1F38 - chains B and D of the 4 polymer chains in the assembly; structure by X-ray diffraction, 2.40 A resolution.

Chain B:
Molecule: Precorrin-8W decarboxylase
From: Methanothermobacter thermautotrophicus
UniProt: O26249 (CBIT_METTH); residues 2101-2292 here correspond to UniProt positions 1-192 (UniProt number = residue number - 2100)
Amino-acid sequence (192 residues; row label = number of the first residue in the row):
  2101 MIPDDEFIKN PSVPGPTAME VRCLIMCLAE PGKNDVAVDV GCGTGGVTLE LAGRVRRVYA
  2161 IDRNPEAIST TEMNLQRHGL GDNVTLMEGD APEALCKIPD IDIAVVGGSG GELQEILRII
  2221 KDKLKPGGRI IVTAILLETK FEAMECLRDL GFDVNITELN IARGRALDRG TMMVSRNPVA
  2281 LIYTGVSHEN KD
Not modelled in the structure: 2287-2292
Construct notes: modified residue (2101, 2119, 2126, 2173, 2187, 2244, 2272-2273)
Modified positions: Mse2101, Mse2119, Mse2126, Mse2173, Mse2187, Mse2244, Mse2272, Mse2273 (selenomethionine; parent Met)
UniProt features mapped onto this chain:
  - binding site (S-adenosyl-L-methionine): Thr2117, Gly2141 to Gly2145, Asp2162, Ala2191

Chain D:
Molecule: Precorrin-8W decarboxylase
From: Methanothermobacter thermautotrophicus
UniProt: O26249 (CBIT_METTH); residues 4101-4292 here correspond to UniProt positions 1-192 (UniProt number = residue number - 4100)
Amino-acid sequence (192 residues; each row starts with the number of its first residue):
  4101 MIPDDEFIKN PSVPGPTAME VRCLIMCLAE PGKNDVAVDV GCGTGGVTLE LAGRVRRVYA
  4161 IDRNPEAIST TEMNLQRHGL GDNVTLMEGD APEALCKIPD IDIAVVGGSG GELQEILRII
  4221 KDKLKPGGRI IVTAILLETK FEAMECLRDL GFDVNITELN IARGRALDRG TMMVSRNPVA
  4281 LIYTGVSHEN KD
Not modelled in the structure: 4287-4292
Construct notes: modified residue (4101, 4119, 4126, 4173, 4187, 4244, 4272-4273)
Modified positions: Mse4101, Mse4119, Mse4126, Mse4173, Mse4187, Mse4244, Mse4272, Mse4273 (selenomethionine; parent Met)
UniProt features mapped onto this chain:
  - binding site (S-adenosyl-L-methionine): Thr4117, Gly4141 to Gly4145, Asp4162, Ala4191

Interface between chain B and chain D:
Pairs across the interface (8):
  Leu2237(B) - Lys4240(D)
  Leu2237(B) - Mse4244(D)  hydrophobic
  Glu2238(B) - Phe4241(D)
  Glu2238(B) - Mse4244(D)
  Lys2240(B) - Leu4237(D)
  Phe2241(B) - Glu4238(D)
  Phe2241(B) - Phe4241(D)  hydrophobic
  Mse2244(B) - Leu4237(D)  hydrophobic
Other interface residues (no listed pair), chain B (7 interface residues in all): Ile2256, Asn2260
Other interface residues (no listed pair), chain D (7 interface residues in all): Ile4256, Asn4260

In short:
The chain B/chain D interface involves 7 residues from each chain. Curated annotation (UniProt) lists 8
S-adenosyl-L-methionine-binding residues on chain B; 8 S-adenosyl-L-methionine-binding residues on chain D.
Chain B and chain D are both Precorrin-8W decarboxylase (Methanothermobacter thermautotrophicus); the
structure, X-ray crystallographic structure of precorrin 8W decarboxylase, the product of gene MT0146 in the
methanobacterium thermoautotrophicum ..., was determined by X-ray diffraction, deposited together with 1KXZ,
1L3B, 1L3C and 1L3I.
